Entry 8E74 (electron microscopy, 2.94 A resolution); this record covers chains C and P of the 9 polymer chains in the assembly.

[Chain C]
Protein: DNA-directed RNA polymerase subunit beta
From: Mycobacterium tuberculosis
Notes: EC 2.7.7.6
Reference sequence: A5U052 (RPOB_MYCTA); residues 7-1178 here correspond to UniProt positions 6-1177 (UniProt number = residue number - 1)
Sequence (1172 residues; row label = number of the first residue in the row):
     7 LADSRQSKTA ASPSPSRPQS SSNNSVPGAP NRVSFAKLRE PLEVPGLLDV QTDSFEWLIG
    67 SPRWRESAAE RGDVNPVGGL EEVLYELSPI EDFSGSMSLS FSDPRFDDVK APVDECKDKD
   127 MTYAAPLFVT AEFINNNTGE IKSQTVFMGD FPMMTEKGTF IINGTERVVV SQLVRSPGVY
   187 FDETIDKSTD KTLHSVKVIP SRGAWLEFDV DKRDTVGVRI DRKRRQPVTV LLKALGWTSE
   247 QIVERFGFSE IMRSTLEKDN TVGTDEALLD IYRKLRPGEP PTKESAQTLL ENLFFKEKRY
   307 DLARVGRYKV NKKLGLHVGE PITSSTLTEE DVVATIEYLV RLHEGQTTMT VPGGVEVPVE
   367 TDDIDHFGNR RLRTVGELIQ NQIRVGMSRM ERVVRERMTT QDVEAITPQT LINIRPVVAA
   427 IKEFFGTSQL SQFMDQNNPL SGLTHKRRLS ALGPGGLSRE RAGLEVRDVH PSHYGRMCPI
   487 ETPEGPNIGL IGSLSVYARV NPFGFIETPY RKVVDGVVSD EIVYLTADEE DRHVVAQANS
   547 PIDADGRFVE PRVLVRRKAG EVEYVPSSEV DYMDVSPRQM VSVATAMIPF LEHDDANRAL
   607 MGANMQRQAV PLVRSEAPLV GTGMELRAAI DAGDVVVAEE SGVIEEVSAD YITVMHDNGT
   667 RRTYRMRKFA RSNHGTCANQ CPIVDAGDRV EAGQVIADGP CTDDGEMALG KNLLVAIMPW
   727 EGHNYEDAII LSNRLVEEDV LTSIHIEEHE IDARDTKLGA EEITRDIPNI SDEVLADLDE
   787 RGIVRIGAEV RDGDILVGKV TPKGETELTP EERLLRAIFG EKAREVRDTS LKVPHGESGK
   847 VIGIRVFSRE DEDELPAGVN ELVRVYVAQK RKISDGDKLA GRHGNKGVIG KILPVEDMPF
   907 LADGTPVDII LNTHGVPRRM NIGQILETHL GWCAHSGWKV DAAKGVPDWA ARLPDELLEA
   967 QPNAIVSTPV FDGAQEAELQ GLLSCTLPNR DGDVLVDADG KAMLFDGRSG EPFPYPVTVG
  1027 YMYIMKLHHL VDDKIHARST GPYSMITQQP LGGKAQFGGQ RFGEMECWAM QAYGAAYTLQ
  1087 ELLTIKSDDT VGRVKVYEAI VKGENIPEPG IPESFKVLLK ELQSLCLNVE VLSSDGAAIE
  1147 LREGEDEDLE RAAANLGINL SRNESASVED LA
Not modelled in the structure: 7-29, 1140-1178

[Chain P]
Molecule: 54-nt DNA strand
Sequence (54 nucleotides; row label = number of the first residue in the row):
   101 CCGGCATGAG AGGATAAAAT ACTATATCCT GGTTAAAGGG TTTTCTTTCT GACG
Not modelled in the structure: 101-109, 147-154

[How chain C and chain P interact]
Pairs across the interface (10):
  Lys218(C) with DA117(P), salt bridge to the phosphate
  Arg230(C) with DA119(P), phosphate contact; DT120(P), salt bridge to the phosphate
  Asn419(C) with DG138(P), hydrogen bond to the phosphate
  Arg421(C) with DA137(P), phosphate contact; DG138(P), salt bridge to the phosphate
  Gly1059(C) with DT130(P), phosphate contact
  Lys1060(C) with DT130(P), hydrogen bond to the phosphate
  Gln1066(C) with DC129(P), phosphate contact
  Arg1067(C) with DC128(P), salt bridge to the phosphate
Interface residues without a listed pair, chain C (10 interface residues in all): Phe439, Met1071
Interface residues without a listed pair, chain P (11 interface residues in all): DT127, DG132, DT133

[Summary]
10 residues of chain C and 11 residues of chain P are in contact, with 2 hydrogen bonds and 4 salt bridges.
Polar pairs include Asn419(C)-DG138(P), Lys1060(C)-DT130(P) and Lys218(C)-DA117(P).
Chain C is DNA-directed RNA polymerase subunit beta (Mycobacterium tuberculosis) and chain P is a 54-nt DNA
strand; the structure, Mycobacterium tuberculosis RNAP paused elongation complex with NusG transcription
factor, was determined by electron microscopy, deposited together with 8E79, 8E82, 8E8M and 8E95.
